PDB entry 2IH5 | X-ray diffraction, 1.80 A resolution | chains B and A of the 3 polymer chains in the assembly

# Chain B
Molecule: 10-nt DNA strand
Sequence (10 nucleotides; row label = number of the first residue in the row):
     1 GTTCGATGTC

# Chain A
Name: Modification methylase TaqI
Source organism: Thermus aquaticus
Notes: EC 2.1.1.72
UniProt: P14385 (MTTA_THEAQ); residue numbers follow UniProt; this construct covers 1-421
Chain sequence (421 residues; row label = number of the first residue in the row):
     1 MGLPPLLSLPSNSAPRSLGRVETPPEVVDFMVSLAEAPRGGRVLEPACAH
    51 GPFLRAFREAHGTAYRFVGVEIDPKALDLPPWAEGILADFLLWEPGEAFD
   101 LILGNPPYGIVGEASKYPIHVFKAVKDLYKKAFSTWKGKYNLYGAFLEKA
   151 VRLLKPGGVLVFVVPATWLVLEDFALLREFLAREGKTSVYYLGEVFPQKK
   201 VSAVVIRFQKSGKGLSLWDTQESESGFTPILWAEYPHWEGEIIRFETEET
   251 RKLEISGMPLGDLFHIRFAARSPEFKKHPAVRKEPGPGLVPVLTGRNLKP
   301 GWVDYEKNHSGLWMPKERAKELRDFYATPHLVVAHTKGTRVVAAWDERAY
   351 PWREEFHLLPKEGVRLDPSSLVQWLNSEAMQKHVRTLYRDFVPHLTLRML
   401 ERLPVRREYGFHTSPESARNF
Not modelled in the structure: 1-20, 411-421
Ligand contacts: NEA (5'-deoxy-5'-[2-(amino)ethylthio]adenosine): Val-21, Ala-47, Ala-49, Val-70, Glu-71, Ile-72, Asp-73, Ala-76, Ala-88, Asp-89, Phe-90, Asn-105, Pro-106, Pro-107, Tyr-129, Phe-146
Swiss-Prot annotation at these positions:
  - binding site (S-adenosyl-L-methionine): Thr-23, Glu-45 to Cys-48, Glu-71, Asp-89, Pro-107
  - site (Important for catalytic activity): Asn-105, Pro-106, Tyr-108

# Chain B / chain A interface
Pairs across the interface - 36 pairs, chain B then chain A:
  DT2(B) with Ile-266(A), phosphate contact; Arg-267(A), phosphate contact; Phe-268(A), hydrogen bond to the phosphate; Arg-271(A), base contact; Glu-274(A), base contact; Arg-323(A), base contact
  DT3(B) with Lys-139(A), hydrogen bond to the base; Asp-173(A), phosphate contact; Phe-268(A), base contact; Arg-271(A), hydrogen bond to the base; Leu-397(A), phosphate contact
  DC4(B) with Lys-139(A), hydrogen bond to the sugar; Leu-171(A), phosphate contact; Glu-172(A), hydrogen bond to the phosphate; Asp-173(A), hydrogen bond to the phosphate; His-335(A), base contact
  DG5(B) with Ile-110(A), sugar contact; Lys-116(A), base contact; Thr-167(A), hydrogen bond to the phosphate; Leu-171(A), phosphate contact; Pro-393(A), base contact; His-394(A), hydrogen bond to the base
  DA6(B) with Val-21(A), base contact; Asn-105(A), hydrogen bond to the base; Pro-106(A), hydrogen bond to the base; Tyr-108(A), stacking on the base; Gly-109(A), phosphate contact; Phe-196(A), base contact; Lys-199(A), hydrogen bond to the base; Val-201(A), sugar contact
  DT7(B) with Lys-199(A), phosphate contact; Lys-200(A), hydrogen bond to the phosphate; Val-201(A), hydrogen bond to the phosphate; Pro-393(A), base contact
  DG8(B) with Lys-200(A), hydrogen bond to the base
  DT9(B) with Lys-200(A), hydrogen bond to the base
Other interface residues (no listed pair), chain B (9 interface residues in all): DG1
Other interface residues (no listed pair), chain A (32 interface residues in all): Pro-107, Tyr-117, Asn-141, Phe-174, Phe-356, Val-392

# Summary
The interface between chain B and chain A involves 9 residues on one side and 32 on the other; the contacts
include 15 hydrogen bonds and 1 aromatic stacking contact. Polar pairs include DT3(B)/Lys-139(A),
DT3(B)/Arg-271(A) and DG5(B)/His-394(A). Bound to chain A: compound NEA.
Chain B is a 10-nt DNA strand and chain A is Modification methylase TaqI (Thermus aquaticus); the structure,
Crystal structure of the adenine-specific DNA methyltransferase M.TaqI complexed with the cofactor analog AETA
and a ..., was determined by X-ray diffraction.
